PDB entry 8SX2 | X-ray diffraction, 2.95 A resolution | chain A

# Chain A
Protein: Protein mono-ADP-ribosyltransferase PARP4
Source organism: Homo sapiens
Notes: EC 2.4.2.-
UniProt: Q9UKK3 (PARP4_HUMAN); residue numbers follow UniProt; this construct covers 242-573
Amino-acid sequence (333 residues; numbered 241 to 573; the number before each row is that of its first residue):
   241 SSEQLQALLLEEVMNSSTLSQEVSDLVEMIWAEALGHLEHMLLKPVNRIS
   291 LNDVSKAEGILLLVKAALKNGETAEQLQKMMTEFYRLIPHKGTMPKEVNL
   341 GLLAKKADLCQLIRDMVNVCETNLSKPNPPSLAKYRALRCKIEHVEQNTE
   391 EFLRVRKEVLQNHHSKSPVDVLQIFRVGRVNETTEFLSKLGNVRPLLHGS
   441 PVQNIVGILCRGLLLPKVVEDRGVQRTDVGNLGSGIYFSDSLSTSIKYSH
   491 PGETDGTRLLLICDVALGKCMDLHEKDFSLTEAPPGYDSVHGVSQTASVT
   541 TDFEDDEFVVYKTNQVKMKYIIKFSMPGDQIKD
Unresolved in the structure: 241, 362-367, 461-468, 569-573
Differences from the reference sequence: expression tag (241)
UniProt features mapped onto this chain:
  - modified residue: Thr333 (Phosphothreonine)
Ligand contacts: UHB (2-[4-[(2S,3S,4R,5R)-5-(6-aminopurin-9-yl)-3,4-bis(oxidanyl)oxolan-2-yl]carbonylpiperazin-1-yl]-N-(1-oxidanylidene-2,3-dihydroisoindol-4-yl)ethanamide): Leu437, His438, Gly439, Ser440, Asn444, Gly447, Ile448, Arg451, Gly452, Leu453, Leu454, Pro456, Val469, Gly470, Tyr477, Phe478, Ser479, Ser485, Tyr488, Glu547
From the paper describing this entry:
  - conformationally variable residues (order/disorder transition): Ser242 to Asn255

# In short
Ligands of chain A: compound UHB. From the paper: conformational variability at Ser242.
Chain A is Protein mono-ADP-ribosyltransferase PARP4 (Homo sapiens); the structure, PARP4 catalytic domain
bound to EB47, was determined by X-ray diffraction, deposited together with 8SWY, 8SWZ and 8SX1.
